5XK6 - chains A and B; structure by X-ray diffraction, 1.58 A resolution.

[Chain A (and B)]
Molecule: Undecaprenyl diphosphate synthase
Organism: Streptomyces sp. CNH189
Notes: chain B of this document is another copy of the same molecule, construct and numbering; everything in this record applies to it too
UniProtKB: M4T4U9 (M4T4U9_9ACTN); numbering as in UniProt (aligned over 1-217)
Chain sequence (232 residues; row label = number of the first residue in the row; numbers below 1 keep their minus sign (Met-14 is residue -14)):
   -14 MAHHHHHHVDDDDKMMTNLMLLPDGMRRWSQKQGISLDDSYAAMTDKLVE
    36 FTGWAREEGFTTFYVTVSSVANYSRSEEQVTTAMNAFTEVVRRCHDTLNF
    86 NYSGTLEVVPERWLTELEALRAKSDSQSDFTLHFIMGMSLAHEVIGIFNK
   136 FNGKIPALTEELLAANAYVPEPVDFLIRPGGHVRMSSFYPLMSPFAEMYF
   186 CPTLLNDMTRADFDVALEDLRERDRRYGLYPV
Disordered / not traced: -14 to -1 (chain B: -14 to -1, 210-217)
Sequence notes: expression tag (-14 to 0)
Metal / ion sites: Mg2+: Asp9 (together with pyrophosphate)
Ligand contacts:
  - pyrophosphate (POP), molecule 1: Asp9, Gly10, Met11, Arg12, Arg13, Tyr26, Arg60
  - pyrophosphate (POP), molecule 2: Phe180, Arg211, Tyr212, Gly213, Leu214

[Interface between chain A and chain B]
Pairs across the interface (77):
  Leu125(A) - Tyr174(B)  hydrophobic
  Leu125(A) - Leu176(B)  hydrophobic
  Ala126(A) - Glu145(B)
  Ala126(A) - Leu148(B)  hydrophobic
  Val129(A) - Val129(B)  hydrophobic
  Ile130(A) - Leu143(B)
  Ile130(A) - Thr144(B)
  Ile130(A) - Glu145(B)
  Phe133(A) - Phe133(B)  hydrophobic
  Phe133(A) - Phe136(B)
  Phe133(A) - Asn137(B)
  Phe133(A) - Ile140(B)  hydrophobic
  Phe133(A) - Leu143(B)  hydrophobic
  Asn134(A) - Ala142(B)
  Asn134(A) - Leu143(B)  hydrogen bond (side chain-backbone)
  Phe136(A) - Phe133(B)  hydrophobic
  Asn137(A) - Phe133(B)
  Asn137(A) - Asn137(B)
  Asn137(A) - Gly138(B)  hydrogen bond (side chain-backbone)
  Asn137(A) - Ile140(B)  hydrogen bond (side chain-backbone)
  Asn137(A) - Pro141(B)  hydrogen bond (side chain-backbone)
  Gly138(A) - Asn137(B)  hydrogen bond (backbone-side chain)
  Gly138(A) - Gly138(B)
  Ile140(A) - Phe133(B)  hydrophobic
  Ile140(A) - Asn137(B)  hydrogen bond (backbone-side chain)
  Pro141(A) - Asn137(B)  hydrogen bond (backbone-side chain)
  Ala142(A) - Asn134(B)
  Leu143(A) - Ile130(B)
  Leu143(A) - Phe133(B)  hydrophobic
  Leu143(A) - Asn134(B)  hydrogen bond (backbone-side chain)
  Thr144(A) - Ile130(B)
  Glu145(A) - Ile130(B)
  Leu148(A) - Ala126(B)  hydrophobic
  Val168(A) - Glu182(B)
  Val168(A) - Met183(B)  hydrogen bond (backbone-backbone)
  Val168(A) - Phe185(B)  hydrophobic
  Val168(A) - Arg208(B)  hydrogen bond (backbone-side chain)
  Arg169(A) - Ala181(B)
  Arg169(A) - Glu182(B)  salt bridge
  Met170(A) - Met183(B)  hydrophobic
  Ser171(A) - Tyr174(B)
  Ser171(A) - Pro179(B)
  Tyr174(A) - Met170(B)
  Tyr174(A) - Tyr174(B)
  Leu176(A) - Leu125(B)
  Met177(A) - Ala126(B)  hydrophobic
  Pro179(A) - Met170(B)
  Pro179(A) - Ser171(B)  hydrogen bond (backbone-backbone)
  Pro179(A) - Ser172(B)  hydrogen bond (backbone-backbone)
  Phe180(A) - Ala56(B)  hydrophobic
  Phe180(A) - Ser171(B)
  Ala181(A) - Arg169(B)
  Glu182(A) - Val168(B)
  Glu182(A) - Arg169(B)  salt bridge
  Met183(A) - Val168(B)  hydrogen bond (backbone-backbone)
  Met183(A) - Arg169(B)
  Phe185(A) - Val168(B)  hydrophobic
  Phe185(A) - Phe185(B)  hydrophobic
  Arg208(A) - Val168(B)  hydrogen bond (side chain-backbone)
  Asp209(A) - His167(B)
  Asp209(A) - Arg169(B)  hydrogen bond (backbone-side chain)
  Arg210(A) - Arg169(B)
  Arg211(A) - Arg12(B)
  Arg211(A) - Arg13(B)
  Arg211(A) - His167(B)  hydrogen bond
  Tyr212(A) - Ala56(B)
  Gly213(A) - Asn57(B)  hydrogen bond (backbone-side chain)
  Gly213(A) - Arg60(B)  hydrogen bond (backbone-side chain)
  Leu214(A) - Ala56(B)
  Leu214(A) - Ser59(B)
  Leu214(A) - Arg60(B)
  Tyr215(A) - Arg12(B)
  Tyr215(A) - Leu22(B)
  Tyr215(A) - Tyr26(B)
  Tyr215(A) - Arg60(B)  hydrogen bond
  Tyr215(A) - Gln64(B)
  Pro216(A) - Arg12(B)
Also at the interface, not in a pair above, chain A (41 interface residues in all): His127, Lys139, Ser172
Also at the interface, not in a pair above, chain B (42 interface residues in all): His127, Lys139, Met177

[Overview]
41 residues of chain A face 42 of chain B across their interface, with 19 hydrogen bonds and 2 salt bridges.
Polar pairs include Arg169(A)-Glu182(B), Asn134(A)-Leu143(B) and Asn137(A)-Gly138(B). Chain A binds
pyrophosphate.
Both chains are Undecaprenyl diphosphate synthase (Streptomyces sp. CNH189). Entry 5XK6 (Structure of a
prenyltransferase soaked with IPP) was determined by X-ray diffraction (same publication as 5XK7, 5XK8 and
5XK9).
